PDB entry 4X6Z | X-ray diffraction, 2.70 A resolution | chains I and J of the 30 polymer chains in the assembly

[Chain I]
Name: Proteasome subunit beta type-2
Source organism: Saccharomyces cerevisiae (strain ATCC 204508 / S288c)
Notes: EC 3.4.25.1
Reference sequence: P25043 (PSB2_YEAST); residues -28 to 232 here correspond to UniProt positions 1-261 (UniProt number = residue number + 29)
Chain sequence (261 residues; numbered -28 to 232; the number before each row is that of its first residue; numbers below 1 keep their minus sign (Met-28 is residue -28)):
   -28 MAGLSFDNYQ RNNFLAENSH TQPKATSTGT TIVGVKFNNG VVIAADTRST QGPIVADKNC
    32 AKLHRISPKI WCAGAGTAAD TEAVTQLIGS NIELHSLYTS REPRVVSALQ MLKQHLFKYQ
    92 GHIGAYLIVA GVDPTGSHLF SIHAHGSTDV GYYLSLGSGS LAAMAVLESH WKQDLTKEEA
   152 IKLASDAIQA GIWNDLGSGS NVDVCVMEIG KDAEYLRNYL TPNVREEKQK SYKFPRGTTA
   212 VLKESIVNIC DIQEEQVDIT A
Disordered / not traced: -28 to 0, 222-232
Curated features (UniProtKB/Swiss-Prot):
  - active site: Thr1 (Nucleophile)

[Chain J]
Name: Proteasome subunit beta type-3
Source organism: Saccharomyces cerevisiae (strain ATCC 204508 / S288c)
Notes: EC 3.4.25.1
Reference sequence: P25451 (PSB3_YEAST); residues -8 to 196 here correspond to UniProt positions 1-205 (UniProt number = residue number + 9)
Chain sequence (205 residues; numbered -8 to 196; the number before each row is that of its first residue; numbers below 1 keep their minus sign (Met-8 is residue -8)):
    -8 MSDPSSINGG IVVAMTGKDC VAIACDLRLG SQSLGVSNKF EKIFHYGHVF LGITGLATDV
    52 TTLNEMFRYK TNLYKLKEER AIEPETFTQL VSSSLYERRF GPYFVGPVVA GINSKSGKPF
   112 IAGFDLIGCI DEAKDFIVSG TASDQLFGMC ESLYEPNLEP EDLFETISQA LLNAADRDAL
   172 SGWGAVVYII KKDEVVKRYL KMRQD
Disordered / not traced: -8
Curated features (UniProtKB/Swiss-Prot):
  - modified residue: Ser22 (Phosphoserine)
  - cross-link: Lys61 (Glycyl lysine isopeptide (Lys-Gly) (interchain with G-Cter in ubiquitin))

[How chain I and chain J interact]
Pairs across the interface (62; chain I residue first):
  Ile25(I) with Asp135(J); Phe138(J), hydrophobic
  Val26(I) with Phe138(J)
  Ala27(I) with Asp122(J); Phe138(J), hydrophobic
  Asp28(I) with Asp122(J); Glu123(J)
  Lys29(I) with Glu142(J), salt bridge
  Thr48(I) with Ile118(J)
  Ala49(I) with Cys120(J)
  Ala50(I) with Tyr87(J); Asp116(J); Ile118(J), hydrophobic; Cys120(J)
  Asp51(I) with Tyr87(J), hydrogen bond; Arg90(J), salt bridge
  Glu53(I) with Ile121(J)
  Ala54(I) with Tyr87(J)
  Tyr90(I) with Phe91(J), hydrophobic
  His93(I) with Arg90(J), hydrogen bond (backbone-side chain); Phe91(J)
  Ile94(I) with Phe91(J), hydrophobic
  Arg196(I) with Glu142(J), salt bridge
  Lys199(I) with Glu142(J); Ser143(J), hydrogen bond (side chain-backbone); Tyr145(J), hydrogen bond (side chain-backbone)
  Ser202(I) with Glu146(J), hydrogen bond
  Tyr203(I) with Ser143(J); Leu144(J), hydrophobic
  Lys204(I) with Glu146(J); Asp153(J), salt bridge
  Phe205(I) with Gln160(J)
  Arg207(I) with Glu152(J), salt bridge; Asp153(J), salt bridge; Glu156(J)
  Gly208(I) with Glu156(J), hydrogen bond (backbone-side chain)
  Thr209(I) with Glu156(J)
  Thr210(I) with Glu156(J), hydrogen bond; Ser159(J); Gln160(J), hydrogen bond; Leu191(J)
  Ala211(I) with Leu191(J); Lys192(J), hydrogen bond (backbone-backbone)
  Val212(I) with Phe155(J), hydrophobic; Tyr190(J)
  Leu213(I) with Tyr190(J), hydrogen bond (backbone-backbone); Lys192(J)
  Lys214(I) with Lys188(J); Arg189(J); Tyr190(J), hydrogen bond (backbone-backbone)
  Glu215(I) with Lys188(J); Arg189(J), salt bridge
  Ser216(I) with Val187(J); Lys188(J), hydrogen bond (backbone-backbone)
  Ile217(I) with Glu185(J); Val186(J); Val187(J), hydrophobic
  Val218(I) with His36(J); Val186(J), hydrogen bond (backbone-backbone); Lys188(J)
  Asn219(I) with His36(J)
  Ile220(I) with His39(J)
Other interface residues (no listed pair), chain I (35 interface residues in all): Pro206
Other interface residues (no listed pair), chain J (40 interface residues in all): Gly38, Gly119, Ala124, Leu149, Glu150, Thr157, Leu163, Tyr179

[In short]
35 residues of chain I and 40 residues of chain J are in contact, with 13 hydrogen bonds and 7 salt bridges.
Polar pairs include Lys29(I)-Glu142(J), Asp51(I)-Arg90(J) and Arg196(I)-Glu142(J). From UniProt: active-site
residue Thr1(I) on chain I.
Chain I is Proteasome subunit beta type-2 and chain J is Proteasome subunit beta type-3, both from
Saccharomyces cerevisiae (strain ATCC 204508 / S288c); the structure, Yeast 20S proteasome in complex with
PR-VI modulator, was determined by X-ray diffraction.
